6HLX - chain A; structure by X-ray diffraction, 1.65 A resolution.

# Chain A
Name: AgaA
Source organism: Rhizobium radiobacter
Reference sequence: O50260 (O50260_RHIRD); numbering as in UniProt (aligned over 25-509)
Chain sequence (492 residues; row label = number of the first residue in the row):
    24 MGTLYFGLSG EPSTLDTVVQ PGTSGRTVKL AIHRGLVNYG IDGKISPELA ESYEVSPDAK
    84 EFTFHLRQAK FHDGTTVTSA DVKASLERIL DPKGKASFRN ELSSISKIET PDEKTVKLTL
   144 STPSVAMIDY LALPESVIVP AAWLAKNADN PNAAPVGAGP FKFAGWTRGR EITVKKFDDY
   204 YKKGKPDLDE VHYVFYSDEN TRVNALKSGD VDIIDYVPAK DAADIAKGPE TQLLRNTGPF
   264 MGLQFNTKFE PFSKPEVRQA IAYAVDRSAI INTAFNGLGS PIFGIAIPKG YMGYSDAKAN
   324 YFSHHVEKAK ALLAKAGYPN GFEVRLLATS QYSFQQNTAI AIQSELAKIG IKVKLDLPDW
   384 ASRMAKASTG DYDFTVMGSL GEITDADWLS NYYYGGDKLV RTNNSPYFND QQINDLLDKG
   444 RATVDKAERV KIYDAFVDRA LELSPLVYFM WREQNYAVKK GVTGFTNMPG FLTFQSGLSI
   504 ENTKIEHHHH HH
Disordered / not traced: 24
Construct notes: initiating methionine (24); expression tag (510-515)
Ion coordination: Zn2+ site 1: Glu77, His88; Zn2+ site 2: Glu194, His215, His515; Zn2+ site 3: Glu213, His510, His512; Zn2+ site 4: Asp235, His511, His513; Zn2+ site 5: Asp289, His328; Zn2+ site 6: His327, Glu330
Ligand contacts: agropinic acid (G9Z): Gln43, Gly45, Thr46, Tyr239, Gln267, Tyr355, Phe357, Gln358, Trp383, Arg386, Met387, Val399, Met400, Gly401, Ser402, Glu405, Thr425, Asn426, Arg475, Phe497

# Summary
Chain A binds agropinic acid. Glu77 and His88 form the Zn2+ site 1. Glu194, His215 and His515 form the Zn2+
site 2.
Chain A is AgaA (Rhizobium radiobacter); the structure, Structure of the PBP AgaA in complex with agropinic
acid from A.tumefacien R10, was determined by X-ray diffraction, deposited together with 6HLY, 6HLZ and 6HM2.
